PDB entry 4QZ2 | X-ray diffraction, 2.70 A resolution | chains O and U of the 28 polymer chains in the assembly

== Chain O ==
Name: Proteasome subunit alpha type-2
From: Saccharomyces cerevisiae
Notes: EC 3.4.25.1; engineered mutation(s): M45I
Reference sequence: P23639 (PSA2_YEAST); residues 1-250 here = UniProt positions 1-250
Amino-acid sequence (250 residues; numbered 1 to 250; the number before each row is that of its first residue):
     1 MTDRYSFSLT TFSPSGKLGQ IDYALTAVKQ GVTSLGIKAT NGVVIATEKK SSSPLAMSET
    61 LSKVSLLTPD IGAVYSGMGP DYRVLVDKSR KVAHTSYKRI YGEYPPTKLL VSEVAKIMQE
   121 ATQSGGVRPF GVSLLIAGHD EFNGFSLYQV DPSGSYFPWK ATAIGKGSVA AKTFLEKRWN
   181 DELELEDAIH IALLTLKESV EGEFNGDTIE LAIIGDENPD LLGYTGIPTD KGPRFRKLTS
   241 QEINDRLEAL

== Chain U ==
Name: Proteasome subunit alpha type-1
From: Saccharomyces cerevisiae
Notes: EC 3.4.25.1
Reference sequence: P21243 (PSA1_YEAST); residues -8 to 243 here correspond to UniProt positions 1-252 (UniProt number = residue number + 9)
Amino-acid sequence (252 residues; row label = number of the first residue in the row; numbers below 1 keep their minus sign (Met-8 is residue -8)):
    -8 MSGAAAASAA GYDRHITIFS PEGRLYQVEY AFKATNQTNI NSLAVRGKDC TVVISQKKVP
    52 DKLLDPTTVS YIFCISRTIG MVVNGPIPDA RNAALRAKAE AAEFRYKYGY DMPCDVLAKR
   112 MANLSQIYTQ RAYMRPLGVI LTFVSVDEEL GPSIYKTDPA GYYVGYKATA TGPKQQEITT
   172 NLENHFKKSK IDHINEESWE KVVEFAITHM IDALGTEFSK NDLEVGVATK DKFFTLSAEN
   232 IEERLVAIAE QD
Disordered / not traced: -8 to 1, 243

== Interface between chain O and chain U ==
Residue-residue contacts (64):
  Asp3(O) with Tyr124(U)
  Tyr5(O) with Ile7(U); Ala123(U), hydrophobic; Tyr124(U), hydrophobic
  Leu9(O) with Ile9(U), hydrophobic; Ala123(U), hydrophobic
  Gln20(O) with Ile9(U); Phe10(U), hydrogen bond (side chain-backbone)
  Tyr23(O) with Phe10(U); Ser11(U); Pro12(U), hydrophobic; Gly14(U)
  Ala24(O) with Phe10(U), hydrophobic
  Thr26(O) with Pro12(U); Glu13(U)
  Ala27(O) with Gly14(U)
  Ser52(O) with Tyr153(U), hydrogen bond
  Pro54(O) with Lys158(U); Glu174(U)
  Leu55(O) with Tyr157(U); Lys158(U), hydrogen bond (backbone-backbone); Ala159(U); Thr170(U); Phe177(U), hydrophobic
  Ala56(O) with Val155(U), hydrophobic; Gly156(U); Tyr157(U), hydrophobic
  Met57(O) with Arg37(U); Val155(U); Gly156(U), hydrogen bond (backbone-backbone); Tyr157(U); Lys158(U)
  Thr60(O) with Tyr146(U); Val155(U); Gly156(U), hydrogen bond (side chain-backbone)
  Leu61(O) with Tyr153(U), hydrophobic; Val155(U), hydrophobic
  Met78(O) with Phe10(U), hydrophobic; Leu16(U), hydrophobic
  Pro80(O) with Gln117(U); Ala151(U); Gly152(U); Tyr153(U)
  Asp81(O) with Gln117(U)
  Arg83(O) with Ala113(U), hydrogen bond (side chain-backbone); Asn114(U); Gly152(U), hydrogen bond (side chain-backbone); Tyr154(U)
  Val84(O) with Asn114(U); Gln117(U)
  Asp87(O) with Lys110(U), salt bridge; Asn114(U)
  Gly126(O) with Arg122(U); Ala123(U), hydrogen bond (backbone-backbone)
  Val127(O) with Gln121(U); Arg122(U)
  Arg128(O) with Thr8(U); Phe10(U); Leu16(U); Thr120(U), hydrogen bond (side chain-backbone); Gln121(U), hydrogen bond (backbone-backbone)
  Pro129(O) with Phe10(U)
  Phe130(O) with Gln121(U)
  Gly131(O) with Phe10(U)
Other interface residues (no listed pair), chain O (30 interface residues in all): Thr2, Ser53, Ala121
Other interface residues (no listed pair), chain U (34 interface residues in all): Thr160, Leu173

== Overview ==
Chain O and chain U form an interface of 30 and 34 residues respectively, with 10 hydrogen bonds and 1 salt
bridge. Polar pairs include Asp87(O)-Lys110(U), Gln20(O)-Phe10(U) and Ser52(O)-Tyr153(U).
Here chain O is Proteasome subunit alpha type-2 and chain U is Proteasome subunit alpha type-1, both from
Saccharomyces cerevisiae. Entry 4QZ2 (yCP beta5-M45I mutant in complex with the epoxyketone inhibitor ONX
0914) was determined by X-ray diffraction, deposited together with 4QUX, 4QUY, 4QV0, 4QV1, 4QV3, 4QV4 and 42
further entries.
